Entry 5TLU (X-ray diffraction, 2.22 A resolution); this record covers chains A and B of the 4 polymer chains in the assembly.

[Chain A (and B)]
Protein: Estrogen receptor
Source organism: Homo sapiens
Notes: fragment: ligand-binding domain; chain B of this document is another copy of the same molecule, construct and numbering; everything in this record applies to it too
UniProtKB: P03372 (ESR1_HUMAN), isoform P03372-3; residues 298-554 here correspond to UniProt positions 125-381 (UniProt number = residue number - 173)
Chain sequence (257 residues; row label = number of the first residue in the row):
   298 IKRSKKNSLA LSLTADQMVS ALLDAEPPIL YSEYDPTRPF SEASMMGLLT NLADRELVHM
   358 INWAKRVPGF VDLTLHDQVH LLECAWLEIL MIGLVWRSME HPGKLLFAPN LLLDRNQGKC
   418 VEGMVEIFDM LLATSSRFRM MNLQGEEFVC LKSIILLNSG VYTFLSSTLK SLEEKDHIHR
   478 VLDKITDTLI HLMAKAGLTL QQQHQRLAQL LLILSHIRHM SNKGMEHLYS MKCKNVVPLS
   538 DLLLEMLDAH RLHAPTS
Unresolved in the structure: 298-304, 332-335, 461-471, 549-554 (chain B: 298-304, 461-467, 550-554)
Sequence notes: engineered mutation S537 (Tyr364 in P03372)
Small-molecule neighbours: 7EE ((14beta,17alpha)-21-(4-aminophenyl)-19-norpregna-1(10),2,4-trien-20-yne-3,17-diol): M343, L346, L349, A350, E353, L384, L387, M388, L391, R394, F404, M421, L428, G521, H524, L525

[Chain A / chain B interface]
Residue-residue contacts (55):
  M427(A) - T460(B)
  R434(A) - Y459(B)  hydrogen bond
  R434(A) - H476(B)  hydrogen bond
  I451(A) - L509(B)  hydrophobic
  N455(A) - L509(B)
  N455(A) - S512(B)
  N455(A) - H513(B)  hydrogen bond (backbone-side chain)
  S456(A) - H513(B)
  Y459(A) - A430(B)
  Y459(A) - R434(B)
  Y459(A) - I510(B)
  Y459(A) - H513(B)
  H476(A) - R434(B)
  D480(A) - Q502(B)
  D480(A) - Q506(B)  hydrogen bond
  T483(A) - H501(B)
  T483(A) - A505(B)
  D484(A) - Q498(B)  hydrogen bond
  D484(A) - Q502(B)  hydrogen bond
  I487(A) - H501(B)
  L497(A) - L497(B)  hydrophobic
  Q498(A) - D484(B)  hydrogen bond
  H501(A) - T483(B)
  H501(A) - D484(B)  salt bridge
  H501(A) - I487(B)
  H501(A) - H501(B)
  H501(A) - L504(B)
  Q502(A) - D480(B)
  Q502(A) - D484(B)  hydrogen bond
  L504(A) - H501(B)
  A505(A) - T483(B)
  A505(A) - L508(B)  hydrophobic
  Q506(A) - D480(B)  hydrogen bond
  L508(A) - A505(B)  hydrophobic
  L509(A) - I451(B)  hydrophobic
  L509(A) - N455(B)
  I510(A) - Y459(B)
  L511(A) - L509(B)  hydrophobic
  L511(A) - S512(B)
  S512(A) - L511(B)  hydrogen bond (side chain-backbone)
  S512(A) - S512(B)  hydrogen bond (side chain-backbone)
  S512(A) - R515(B)
  H513(A) - N455(B)  hydrogen bond (side chain-backbone)
  H513(A) - S456(B)
  H513(A) - Y459(B)
  H513(A) - R515(B)  hydrogen bond
  R515(A) - S512(B)  hydrogen bond
  R515(A) - H513(B)  hydrogen bond
  R515(A) - H516(B)  hydrogen bond
  H516(A) - R515(B)
  H516(A) - N519(B)  hydrogen bond
  N519(A) - H516(B)  hydrogen bond
  N519(A) - N519(B)  hydrogen bond
  K520(A) - H547(B)
  E523(A) - E523(B)
Other interface residues (no listed pair), chain A (35 interface residues in all): A430, G457, V458, T460, L479, H547
Other interface residues (no listed pair), chain B (35 interface residues in all): M427, G457, V458, L479, K520

[Summary]
The chain A/chain B interface involves 35 residues from each chain, with 19 hydrogen bonds and 1 salt bridge.
Among the polar pairs are H501(A)-D484(B), R434(A)-Y459(B) and R434(A)-H476(B). Ligands of chain A: compound
7EE.
Chain A and chain B are both Estrogen receptor (Homo sapiens); the structure, Crystal Structure of the
ER-alpha Ligand-binding Domain (Y537S) in Complex with the PEG-linked Dimeric Estrogen, EE2-(eg)6-EE2-amine,
was determined by X-ray diffraction (same publication as 5KR9, 5KRA, 5KRC, 5KRF, 5KRH, 5KRI and 43 further
entries).
